Entry 7C0C (X-ray diffraction, 1.90 A resolution); this record covers chains B and C of the 4 polymer chains in the assembly.

# Chain B (and C)
Protein: L-2-keto-3-deoxyarabonate dehydratase
From: Azospirillum brasilense
Notes: EC 4.2.1.43; chain C of this document is another copy of the same molecule, construct and numbering; everything in this record applies to it too
Reference sequence: Q1JUQ0 (KDADA_AZOBR); residues 2-309 here = UniProt positions 2-309
Sequence (320 residues; row label = number of the first residue in the row; numbers below 1 keep their minus sign (Met-10 is residue -10)):
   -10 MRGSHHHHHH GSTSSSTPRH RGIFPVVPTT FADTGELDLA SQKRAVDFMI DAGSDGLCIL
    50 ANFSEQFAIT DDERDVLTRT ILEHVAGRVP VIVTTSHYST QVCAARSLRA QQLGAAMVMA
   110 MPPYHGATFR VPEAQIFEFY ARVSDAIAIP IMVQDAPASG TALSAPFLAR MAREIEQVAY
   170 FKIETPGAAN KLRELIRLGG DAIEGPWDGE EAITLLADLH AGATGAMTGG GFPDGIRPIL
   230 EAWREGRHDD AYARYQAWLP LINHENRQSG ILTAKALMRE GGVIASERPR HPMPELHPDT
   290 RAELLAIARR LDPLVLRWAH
Disordered / not traced: -10 to 5 (chain C: -10 to 5, 309)
Construct notes: expression tag (-10 to 1)

# Chain B / chain C interface
Residue-residue contacts (47):
  Ala178(B) with Gln257(C)
  Asn179(B) with His286(C); Thr289(C), hydrogen bond
  Arg182(B) with His286(C); Asp288(C), salt bridge; Glu292(C), salt bridge
  Glu199(B) with Arg256(C), salt bridge
  Ile202(B) with Asn252(C), hydrogen bond (backbone-side chain)
  Thr203(B) with Arg256(C); Gln257(C)
  Ala206(B) with Gln257(C); Glu292(C)
  His209(B) with Glu292(C), salt bridge
  Asp238(B) with Arg299(C), salt bridge
  Tyr241(B) with Pro249(C); Ile296(C); Arg299(C)
  Tyr244(B) with Asn252(C), hydrogen bond
  Gln245(B) with Gln245(C), hydrogen bond; Ala246(C); Pro249(C)
  Leu248(B) with Leu248(C), hydrophobic; Pro249(C), hydrophobic
  Pro249(B) with Tyr241(C); Gln245(C); Leu248(C)
  Asn252(B) with Ile202(C), hydrogen bond (side chain-backbone); Tyr244(C), hydrogen bond
  Asn255(B) with Arg256(C), hydrogen bond
  Arg256(B) with Glu199(C), salt bridge; Ile202(C); Thr203(C); Asn255(C), hydrogen bond; Arg256(C)
  Gln257(B) with Ala178(C); Thr203(C); Ala206(C)
  His286(B) with Asn179(C); Arg182(C)
  Asp288(B) with Arg182(C), salt bridge
  Thr289(B) with Asn179(C), hydrogen bond
  Glu292(B) with Arg182(C), salt bridge; Ala206(C); His209(C), salt bridge
  Ile296(B) with Tyr241(C)
  Arg299(B) with Asp238(C), salt bridge; Tyr241(C)
Interface residues without a listed pair, chain B (25 interface residues in all): Ala246
Interface residues without a listed pair, chain C (27 interface residues in all): Leu205, His237

# In short
The interface between chain B and chain C involves 25 residues on one side and 27 on the other; the contacts
include 9 hydrogen bonds and 10 salt bridges. Polar contacts include Arg182(B)-Asp288(C), Arg182(B)-Glu292(C)
and Glu199(B)-Arg256(C).
Chain B and chain C are both L-2-keto-3-deoxyarabonate dehydratase (Azospirillum brasilense); the structure,
Crystal structure of Azospirillum brasilense L-2-keto-3-deoxyarabonate dehydratase (apo form), was determined
by X-ray diffraction (same publication as 7C0D and 7C0E).
